2NWF - chain A; structure by X-ray diffraction, 1.10 A resolution.

Chain A:
Protein: Ubiquinol-cytochrome c reductase iron-sulfur subunit
Source organism: Rhodobacter sphaeroides
Notes: EC 1.10.2.2
UniProt: Q02762 (UCRI_RHOSH); residues 47-187 here = UniProt positions 47-187
Amino-acid sequence (141 residues; numbered 47 to 187; the number before each row is that of its first residue):
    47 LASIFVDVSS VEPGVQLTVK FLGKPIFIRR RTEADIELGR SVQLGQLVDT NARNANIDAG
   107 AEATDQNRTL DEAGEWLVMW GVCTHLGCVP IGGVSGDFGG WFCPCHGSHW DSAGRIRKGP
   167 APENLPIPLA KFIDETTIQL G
Construct notes: engineered mutation W156 (Tyr in Q02762)
Swiss-Prot annotation at these positions:
  - binding site ([2Fe-2S] cluster): C129, H131, C149, H152
Disulfides: C134-C151
Bound ions: 2Fe-2S cluster Fe: C129, H131, C149, H152
Residues lining bound ligands: 2Fe-2S cluster (FES): C129, H131, L132, G133, C134, C149, C151, H152, G153, S154, P166
Reported in the primary citation:
  - conformationally variable residues (loop rearrangement): G127 to I137, G146 to G153
  - binding site for 2Fe-2S cluster: S154
  - mutagenesis - S154A (10-fold): decreased binding to quinol
  - mutagenesis - S154A (5-fold): decreased binding to stigmatellin
  - mutagenesis - S154T: increased binding to quinone

In short:
Bound to chain A: 2Fe-2S cluster. C129, H131, C149 and H152 form the 2Fe-2S cluster Fe site. From UniProt: 4
[2Fe-2S] cluster-binding residues. The paper reports a binding site for 2Fe-2S cluster at S154; S154A reduces
binding to quinol.
Chain A is Ubiquinol-cytochrome c reductase iron-sulfur subunit (Rhodobacter sphaeroides); the structure,
Soluble domain of Rieske Iron Sulfur Protein, was determined by X-ray diffraction together with 2NUK, 2NUM,
2NVE, 2NVF and 2NVG from the same study.
